8U14 - chains H and J of the 12 polymer chains in the assembly; structure by electron microscopy, 3.90 A resolution.

# Chain H
Protein: Histone H2B type 1-J
From: Homo sapiens
Reference sequence: P06899 (H2B1J_HUMAN); residues 0-123 here correspond to UniProt positions 1-124 (UniProt number = residue number + 1)
Sequence (128 residues; row label = number of the first residue in the row; numbers below 1 keep their minus sign (Gly-4 is residue -4)):
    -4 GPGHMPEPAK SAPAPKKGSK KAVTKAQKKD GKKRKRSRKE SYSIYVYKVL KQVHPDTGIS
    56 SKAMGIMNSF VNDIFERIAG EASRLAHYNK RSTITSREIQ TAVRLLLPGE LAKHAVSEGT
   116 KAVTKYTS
Disordered / not traced: -4 to 30
Sequence notes: expression tag (-4 to -1)
UniProt features mapped onto this chain:
  - modified residue: Pro1 (N-acetylproline), Glu2 (ADP-ribosyl glutamic acid), Lys5 (N6-(2-hydroxyisobutyryl)lysine), Ser6 (ADP-ribosylserine), Lys11 (N6-(beta-hydroxybutyryl)lysine), Lys12 (N6-(2-hydroxyisobutyryl)lysine), Ser14 (Phosphoserine), Lys15 (N6-acetyllysine), Lys16 (N6-(beta-hydroxybutyryl)lysine), Lys20 (N6-(2-hydroxyisobutyryl)lysine), Lys23 (N6-(2-hydroxyisobutyryl)lysine), Lys24 (N6-(2-hydroxyisobutyryl)lysine), Lys34 (N6-(2-hydroxyisobutyryl)lysine), Glu35 (PolyADP-ribosyl glutamic acid), Ser36 (Phosphoserine), Lys43 (N6-(2-hydroxyisobutyryl)lysine), Lys46 (N6-(2-hydroxyisobutyryl)lysine), Lys57 (N6,N6-dimethyllysine), Arg79 (Dimethylated arginine), Lys85 (N6,N6,N6-trimethyllysine) and 6 more in UniProt
  - glycosylation: Ser112 (O-linked (GlcNAc) serine)
  - cross-link (Glycyl lysine isopeptide (Lys-Gly)): Lys5 (interchain with G-Cter in SUMO2), Lys20 (interchain with G-Cter in SUMO2), Lys34 (interchain with G-Cter in ubiquitin), Lys120 (interchain with G-Cter in ubiquitin)

# Chain J
Molecule: 147-nt DNA strand
From: Homo sapiens
Sequence (147 nucleotides; row label = number of the first residue in the row; numbers below 1 keep their minus sign (DA-73 is residue -73)):
   -73 ATCGGATGTA TATATCTGAC ACGTGCCTGG AGACTAGGGA GTAATCCCCT TGGCGGTTAA
   -13 AACGCGGGGG ACAGCGCGTA CGTGCGTTTA AGCGGTGCTA GAGCTGTCTA CGACCAATTG
    47 AGCGGCCTCG GCACCGGGAT TCTCGAT
Disordered / not traced: -73

# Chain H / chain J interface
Pairs across the interface (15):
  Arg31(H) with DC30(J), sugar contact
  Ser32(H) with DC30(J), phosphate contact
  Arg33(H) with DC-47(J), base contact
  Tyr42(H) with DA-53(J), hydrogen bond to the phosphate; DC-52(J), phosphate contact
  Gly53(H) with DA-53(J), phosphate contact
  Ile54(H) with DC-54(J), sugar contact; DA-53(J), hydrogen bond to the phosphate
  Ser55(H) with DC-54(J), phosphate contact
  Ser56(H) with DC-54(J), hydrogen bond to the phosphate
  Arg86(H) with DA-34(J), phosphate contact; DG-33(J), salt bridge to the phosphate
  Ser87(H) with DG-35(J), hydrogen bond to the phosphate; DA-34(J), hydrogen bond to the phosphate
  Thr88(H) with DA-34(J), hydrogen bond to the phosphate
Also at the interface, not in a pair above, chain J (10 interface residues in all): DG-49, DC-48

# Overview
11 residues of chain H and 10 residues of chain J are in contact, with 6 hydrogen bonds and 1 salt bridge.
Polar pairs include Tyr42(H)-DA-53(J), Ile54(H)-DA-53(J) and Ser56(H)-DC-54(J).
Here chain H is Histone H2B type 1-J and chain J is a 147-nt DNA strand, both from Homo sapiens. Entry 8U14
(Cryo-EM structure of the human nucleosome core particle ubiquitylated at histone H2A lysine 15 in complex
...) was determined by electron microscopy (same publication as 8SMW, 8SMX, 8SMY, 8SMZ, 8SN0, 8SN1 and 3
further entries).
